Entry 8DAN (electron microscopy, 4.74 A resolution (low resolution: residue-level contacts below are approximate; hydrogen-bond / salt-bridge calls are withheld)); this record covers chains A and J of the 12 polymer chains in the assembly.

# Chain A (and J)
Name: E1 envelope glycoprotein
Organism: Western equine encephalitis virus
Notes: chain J of this document is another copy of the same molecule, construct and numbering; everything in this record applies to it too
UniProt: Q1W679 (Q1W679_WEEV); residues 1-438 here correspond to UniProt positions 798-1235 (UniProt number = residue number + 797)
Chain sequence (438 residues; numbered 1 to 438; the number before each row is that of its first residue):
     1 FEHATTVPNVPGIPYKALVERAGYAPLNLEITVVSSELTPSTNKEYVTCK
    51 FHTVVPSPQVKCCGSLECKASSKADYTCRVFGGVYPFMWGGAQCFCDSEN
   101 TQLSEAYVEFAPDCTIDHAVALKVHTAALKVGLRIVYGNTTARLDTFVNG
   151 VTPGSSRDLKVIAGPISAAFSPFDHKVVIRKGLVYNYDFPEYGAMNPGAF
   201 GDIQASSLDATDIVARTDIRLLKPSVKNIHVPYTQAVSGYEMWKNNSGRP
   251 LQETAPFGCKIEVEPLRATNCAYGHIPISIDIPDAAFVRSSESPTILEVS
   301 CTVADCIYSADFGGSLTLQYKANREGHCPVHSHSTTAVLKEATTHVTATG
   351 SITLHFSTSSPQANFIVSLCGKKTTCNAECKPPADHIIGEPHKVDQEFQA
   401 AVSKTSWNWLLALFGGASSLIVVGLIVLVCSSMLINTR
Cystine bridges: Cys-49/Cys-114, Cys-62/Cys-94, Cys-63/Cys-96, Cys-68/Cys-78, Cys-259/Cys-271, Cys-301/Cys-376, Cys-306/Cys-380, Cys-328/Cys-370
Covalent attachments: N-acetylglucosamine (NAG) linked to Asn-139

# Chain A / chain J interface
Pairs across the interface (4):
  Asp-305(A) with Ala-22(J)
  Ile-307(A) with Ala-22(J)
  Ser-351(A) with Asn-323(J)
  Thr-353(A) with Ser-291(J)
Also at the interface, not in a pair above, chain A (9 interface residues in all): Cys-306, Gly-313, Ser-315, His-355, Ala-384
Also at the interface, not in a pair above, chain J (7 interface residues in all): Phe-1, Glu-20, Arg-289, Ser-290

# Summary
9 residues of chain A face 7 of chain J across their interface. Covalently linked N-acetylglucosamine: at
Asn-139(A).
Both chains are E1 envelope glycoprotein (Western equine encephalitis virus). Entry 8DAN (CryoEM structure of
Western equine encephalitis virus VLP in complex with the avian MXRA8 receptor) was determined by electron
microscopy (same publication as 8DAQ and 8SQN).
